Entry 7Z0Y (X-ray diffraction, 2.95 A resolution); this record covers chains L and R of the 3 polymer chains in the assembly.

# Chain L
Name: THSC20.HVTR04 Fab light chain
Source organism: Homo sapiens
Notes: antibody fragment or engineered binder
Sequence (214 residues; numbered 1 to 212 plus 4 insertion-coded residues; 2 numbers in that range are skipped by the numbering (no residue carries them; nothing is unmodelled there); the number before each row is that of its first residue; a row labelled like 27A-27C holds insertion residues (27A, then the next letters in order)):
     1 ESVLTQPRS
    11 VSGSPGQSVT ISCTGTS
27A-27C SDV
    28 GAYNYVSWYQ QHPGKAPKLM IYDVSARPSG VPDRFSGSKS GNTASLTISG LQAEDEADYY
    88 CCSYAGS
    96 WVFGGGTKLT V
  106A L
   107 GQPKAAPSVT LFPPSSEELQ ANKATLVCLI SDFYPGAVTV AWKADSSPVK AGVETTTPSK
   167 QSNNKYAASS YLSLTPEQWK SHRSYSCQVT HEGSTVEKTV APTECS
Unresolved in the structure: 211-212
Modified positions: Glu-1 (pyroglutamic acid; PCA)
Cystine bridges: Cys-23/Cys-88, Cys-134/Cys-193

# Chain R
Name: Spike protein S1
Source organism: Severe acute respiratory syndrome coronavirus 2
Reference sequence: P0DTC2 (SPIKE_SARS2); residues 331-527 here = UniProt positions 331-527
Sequence (205 residues; each row starts with the number of its first residue):
   330 QNITNLCPFG EVFNATRFAS VYAWNRKRIS NCVADYSVLY NSASFSTFKC YGVSPTKLND
   390 LCFTNVYADS FVIRGDEVRQ IAPGQTGKIA DYNYKLPDDF TGCVIAWNSN NLDSKVGGNY
   450 NYLYRLFRKS NLKPFERDIS TEIYQAGSTP CNGVEGFNCY FPLQSYGFQP TNGVGYQPYR
   510 VVVLSFELLH APATVCGPGL EVLFQ
Unresolved in the structure: 330-332
Construct notes: expression tag (330, 528-534)
Cystine bridges: Cys-336/Cys-361, Cys-379/Cys-432, Cys-391/Cys-525, Cys-480/Cys-488
Covalent attachments: glycan linked to Asn-343
Swiss-Prot annotation at these positions:
  - region: Arg-403 to Asp-405 (Integrin-binding motif), Asn-448 to Phe-456 (Immunodominant HLA epitope recognized by the CD8+)
  - glycosylation (N-linked (GlcNAc...) asparagine): Asn-331 (complex), Asn-343 (complex)
  - natural variant: Gly-339 (G339D: In strain: Omicron/BA.1, Omicron/BA.2 and 4 more; G339H: In strain: Omicron/BA.2.75, Omicron/XBB.1.5 and 1 more), Arg-346 (R346K: In strain: Mu/B.1.621; R346T: In strain: Omicron/BQ.1.1, Omicron/XBB.1.5 and 1 more), Leu-368 (L368I: In strain: Omicron/XBB.1.5, Omicron/EG.5.1), Ser-371 (S371F: In strain: Omicron/BA.2, Omicron/BA.2.12.1 and 6 more; S371L: In strain: Omicron/BA.1), Ser-373 (S373P: In strain: Omicron/BA.1, Omicron/BA.2 and 7 more), Ser-375 (S375F: In strain: Omicron/BA.1, Omicron/BA.2 and 7 more), Thr-376 (T376A: In strain: Omicron/BA.2, Omicron/BA.2.12.1 and 5 more), Asp-405 (D405N: In strain: Omicron/BA.2, Omicron/BA.2.12.1 and 6 more), Arg-408 (R408S: In strain: Omicron/BA.2, Omicron/BA.2.12.1 and 6 more), Lys-417 (K417N: In strain: Beta/B.1.351, Omicron/BA.1 and 8 more; K417T: In strain: Gamma/P.1), Asn-440 (N440K: In strain: Omicron/BA.1, Omicron/BA.2 and 7 more), Lys-444 (K444T: In strain: Omicron/BQ.1.1), 16 further natural variant entries in UniProt
  - mutagenesis: Asn-331 (N331Q: Reduced viral infectivity), Asn-343 (N343Q: Reduced viral infectivity), Leu-452 (L452R: Increased resistance to neutralizing antibodies. Decreases HLA binding to NF9 epitope. Increased binding affinity to human ACE2), Tyr-453 (Y453F: Decreased HLA binding to NF9 epitope. Increased binding affinity to human ACE2), Ala-475 (A475V: Increased resistance to neutralizing antibodies), Val-483 (V483A: Increased resistance to neutralizing antibodies), Glu-484 (E484D: Increased replication in human TMEM106B overexpressing cells), Phe-490 (F490L: Increased resistance to neutralizing antibodies and human covalescent sera neutralization), Gln-493 (Q493N: Reduced host ACE2-binding affinity in vitro; Q493Y: Reduced host ACE2-binding affinity in vitro), Asn-501 (N501T: Reduced host ACE2-binding affinity in vitro; N501Y: Increased binding affinity to human ACE2), His-519 (H519P: Increased resistance to human covalescent sera neutralization)

# How chain L and chain R interact
Contacting residue pairs (9):
  Tyr-30(L) / Thr-500(R)  hydrogen bond (side chain-backbone)
  Tyr-30(L) / Asn-501(R)
  Tyr-32(L) / Asn-439(R)  hydrogen bond
  Tyr-32(L) / Pro-499(R)  hydrogen bond (side chain-backbone)
  Tyr-32(L) / Gln-506(R)
  Asp-50(L) / Asn-440(R)  hydrogen bond
  Tyr-91(L) / Pro-499(R)  hydrophobic
  Tyr-91(L) / Thr-500(R)
  Ala-92(L) / Thr-500(R)
Other interface residues (no listed pair), chain L (6 interface residues in all): Trp-96
Other interface residues (no listed pair), chain R (7 interface residues in all): Val-445
The authors on this interface:
  - epitope / paratope residues, chain R: Asn-440(R)

# Summary
6 residues of chain L face 7 of chain R across their interface, with 4 hydrogen bonds. Polar pairs include
Tyr-30(L)/Thr-500(R), Tyr-32(L)/Asn-439(R) and Tyr-32(L)/Pro-499(R). UniProt lists 11 mutagenesis sites on
chain R. The paper reports the epitope/paratope residue Asn-440(R).
Chain L is THSC20.HVTR04 Fab light chain (Homo sapiens) and chain R is Spike protein S1 (Severe acute
respiratory syndrome coronavirus 2); the structure, THSC20.HVTR04 Fab bound to SARS-CoV-2 Receptor Binding
Domain, was determined by X-ray diffraction together with 7Z0X from the same study.
